Entry 9GIS (X-ray diffraction, 1.39 A resolution); this record covers chain A.

[Chain A]
Name: Bcl-2-related protein A1
Organism: Homo sapiens
Reference sequence: Q16548 (B2LA1_HUMAN); numbering as in UniProt (aligned over 1-151)
Chain sequence (152 residues; row label = number of the first residue in the row; numbering starts at 0):
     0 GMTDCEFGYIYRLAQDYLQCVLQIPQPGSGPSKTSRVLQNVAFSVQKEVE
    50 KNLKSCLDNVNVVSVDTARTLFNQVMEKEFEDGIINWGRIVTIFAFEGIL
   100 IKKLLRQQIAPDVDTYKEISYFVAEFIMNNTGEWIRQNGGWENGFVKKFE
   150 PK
Not modelled in the structure: 0-4, 26-28
Construct notes: expression tag (0)
UniProt features mapped onto this chain:
  - motif: Lys77 to Gly97 (BH1), Glu132 to Lys147 (BH2)
Glycans and other covalent adducts: compound A1ILU linked to Cys55
Residues lining bound ligands: A1ILU (N-[(1S)-1-(4-chlorophenyl)ethyl]-N-[4-[(1R,3R)-3-[[(3S)-pyrrolidin-3-yl]carbamoylamino]cyclopentyl]oxyphenyl]propanamide): Val48, Leu52, Leu56, Val59, Val61, Leu70, Gln73, Val74, Glu78, Arg88, Thr91, Phe95, Ile98, Leu99, Lys102

[In short]
Compound A1ILU is covalently linked to Cys55.
Chain A is Bcl-2-related protein A1 (Homo sapiens); the structure, BFL1 covalently bound to inhibitor compound
17, was determined by X-ray diffraction (same publication as 9GIP, 9GIQ, 9GIR and 9GIT).
